3SZI - chains A and B; structure by X-ray diffraction, 1.40 A resolution.

== Chain A (and B) ==
Name: Avidin/streptavidin
From: Shewanella denitrificans
Notes: chain B of this document is another copy of the same molecule, construct and numbering; everything in this record applies to it too
UniProt: Q12QS6 (Q12QS6_SHEDO); residues 3-122 here correspond to UniProt positions 43-162 (UniProt number = residue number + 40)
Chain sequence (122 residues; each row starts with the number of its first residue):
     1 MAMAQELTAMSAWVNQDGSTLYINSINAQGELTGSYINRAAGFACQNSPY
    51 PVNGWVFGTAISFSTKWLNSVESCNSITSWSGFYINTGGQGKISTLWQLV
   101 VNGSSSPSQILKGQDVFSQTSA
Unresolved in the structure: 1-5 (chain B: 1-6, 42, 121-122)
Construct notes: expression tag (1-2)
Cystine bridges: C45-C74
What the authors report for this chain:
  - conformationally variable residues (loop rearrangement): A40 to A44
  - mutagenesis - F43A, C45A/C74A: abolished binding to 2-iminobiotin
  - mutagenesis - F43A (Tm 67.9 degC), C45A/C74A (51.1 and 61.3 degC): decreased stability

== How chain A and chain B interact ==
Residue-residue contacts - 84 pairs, chain A then chain B:
  Q29(A) - K66(B)  hydrogen bond (backbone-side chain)
  G30(A) - K66(B)
  E31(A) - N53(B)  hydrogen bond
  P51(A) - W55(B)
  N53(A) - E31(B)  hydrogen bond
  N53(A) - G54(B)  hydrogen bond (side chain-backbone)
  N53(A) - W55(B)  hydrogen bond
  G54(A) - N53(B)  hydrogen bond (backbone-side chain)
  W55(A) - P51(B)
  W55(A) - N53(B)  hydrogen bond
  W55(A) - S64(B)  hydrogen bond (side chain-backbone)
  W55(A) - T65(B)
  W55(A) - K66(B)
  W55(A) - I77(B)
  V56(A) - K66(B)  hydrogen bond (backbone-side chain)
  F57(A) - K66(B)
  F57(A) - W67(B)
  F57(A) - L68(B)  hydrophobic
  F57(A) - S73(B)
  F57(A) - N75(B)
  F57(A) - S76(B)
  F57(A) - I77(B)
  F57(A) - N102(B)
  G58(A) - N102(B)
  T59(A) - N102(B)  hydrogen bond (backbone-side chain)
  T59(A) - G103(B)  hydrogen bond (side chain-backbone)
  A60(A) - I77(B)
  A60(A) - N102(B)
  I61(A) - I77(B)  hydrophobic
  I61(A) - V100(B)
  S62(A) - S64(B)  hydrogen bond
  S62(A) - I77(B)
  S62(A) - S79(B)  hydrogen bond
  S64(A) - W55(B)  hydrogen bond (backbone-side chain)
  S64(A) - S62(B)  hydrogen bond
  T65(A) - W55(B)
  K66(A) - Q29(B)  hydrogen bond (side chain-backbone)
  K66(A) - G30(B)
  K66(A) - W55(B)
  K66(A) - V56(B)  hydrogen bond (side chain-backbone)
  K66(A) - F57(B)
  W67(A) - F57(B)
  L68(A) - F57(B)  hydrophobic
  S73(A) - F57(B)
  N75(A) - F57(B)
  S76(A) - F57(B)
  I77(A) - W55(B)
  I77(A) - F57(B)
  I77(A) - A60(B)
  I77(A) - I61(B)
  I77(A) - S62(B)
  S79(A) - S62(B)
  S79(A) - S81(B)
  S81(A) - S79(B)
  S81(A) - Q98(B)
  S81(A) - I110(B)
  G82(A) - V100(B)
  F83(A) - S104(B)
  F83(A) - S105(B)
  F83(A) - S106(B)
  F83(A) - P107(B)
  L96(A) - Q98(B)
  L96(A) - P107(B)
  L96(A) - K112(B)
  Q98(A) - S81(B)  hydrogen bond
  Q98(A) - L96(B)
  Q98(A) - Q98(B)
  V100(A) - I61(B)
  V100(A) - S81(B)
  V100(A) - G82(B)
  V101(A) - A60(B)
  N102(A) - F57(B)
  N102(A) - G58(B)
  N102(A) - T59(B)  hydrogen bond (side chain-backbone)
  N102(A) - A60(B)
  G103(A) - T59(B)  hydrogen bond (backbone-side chain)
  S104(A) - F83(B)
  S105(A) - F83(B)
  S106(A) - F83(B)
  P107(A) - F83(B)
  P107(A) - S94(B)
  P107(A) - L96(B)
  I110(A) - S81(B)
  K112(A) - L96(B)
Also at the interface, not in a pair above, chain A (44 interface residues in all): V52, I85, S94, W97, Q114
Also at the interface, not in a pair above, chain B (44 interface residues in all): V52, Y84, I85, W97, V101

== Overview ==
Chain A and chain B each contribute 44 residues to their interface, with 20 hydrogen bonds. Polar pairs
include Q29(A)-K66(B), E31(A)-N53(B) and N53(A)-G54(B). From the paper: F43A and C45A/C74A of chain A abolish
binding to 2-iminobiotin; conformational variability at A40(A).
Both chains are Avidin/streptavidin (Shewanella denitrificans). Entry 3SZI (Structure of apo shwanavidin (P21
form)) was determined by X-ray diffraction together with 3SZH, 3SZJ, 3T2W and 3T2X from the same study.
